Entry 7N69 (electron microscopy, 14.10 A resolution (very low resolution: no residue pairs are listed; an interface is given only as per-side residue counts)); this record covers chains B and D of the 12 polymer chains in the assembly.

# Chain B (and D)
Molecule: Spike glycoprotein E2
Source organism: Eastern equine encephalitis virus (strain Florida 91-469)
Notes: chain D of this document is another copy of the same molecule, construct and numbering; everything in this record applies to it too
Reference sequence: Q4QXJ7 (POLS_EEEVF); residues 1-420 here correspond to UniProt positions 325-744 (UniProt number = residue number + 324)
Chain sequence (420 residues; each row starts with the number of its first residue):
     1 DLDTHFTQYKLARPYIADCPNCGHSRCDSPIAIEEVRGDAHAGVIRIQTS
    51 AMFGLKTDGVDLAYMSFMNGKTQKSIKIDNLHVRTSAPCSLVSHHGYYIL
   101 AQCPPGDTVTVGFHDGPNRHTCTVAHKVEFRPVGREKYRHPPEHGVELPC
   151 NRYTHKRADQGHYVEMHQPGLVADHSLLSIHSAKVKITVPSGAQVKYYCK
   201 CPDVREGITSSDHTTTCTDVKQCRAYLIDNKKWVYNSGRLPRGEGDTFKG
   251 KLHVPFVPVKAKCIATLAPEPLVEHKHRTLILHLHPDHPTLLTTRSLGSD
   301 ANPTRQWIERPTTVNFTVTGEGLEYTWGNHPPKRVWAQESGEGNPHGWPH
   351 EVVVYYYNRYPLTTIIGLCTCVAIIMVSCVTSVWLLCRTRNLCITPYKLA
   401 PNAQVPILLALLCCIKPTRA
Disordered / not traced: 1-8, 160-253, 341-420
Cystine bridges: C19-C122, C89-C103, C150-C263

# Chain B / chain D interface
At this resolution (14 A) residue pairs are not listed: 11 residues of chain B and 10 of chain D lie at the interface.

# Overview
Chain B and chain D form an interface of 11 and 10 residues respectively.
Both chains are Spike glycoprotein E2 (Eastern equine encephalitis virus (strain Florida 91-469)). Entry 7N69
(Pre-fusion state 2 of EEEV with localized reconstruction) was determined by electron microscopy (same
publication as 7N6A).
